PDB entry 5YFP | electron microscopy, 4.40 A resolution (low resolution: residue-level contacts below are approximate; hydrogen-bond / salt-bridge calls are withheld) | chains B and D of the 8 polymer chains in the assembly

Chain B:
Protein: Exocyst complex component SEC5
From: Saccharomyces cerevisia S288c
UniProt: P89102 (SEC5_YEAST); residues 1-971 here = UniProt positions 1-971
Sequence (971 residues; each row starts with the number of its first residue):
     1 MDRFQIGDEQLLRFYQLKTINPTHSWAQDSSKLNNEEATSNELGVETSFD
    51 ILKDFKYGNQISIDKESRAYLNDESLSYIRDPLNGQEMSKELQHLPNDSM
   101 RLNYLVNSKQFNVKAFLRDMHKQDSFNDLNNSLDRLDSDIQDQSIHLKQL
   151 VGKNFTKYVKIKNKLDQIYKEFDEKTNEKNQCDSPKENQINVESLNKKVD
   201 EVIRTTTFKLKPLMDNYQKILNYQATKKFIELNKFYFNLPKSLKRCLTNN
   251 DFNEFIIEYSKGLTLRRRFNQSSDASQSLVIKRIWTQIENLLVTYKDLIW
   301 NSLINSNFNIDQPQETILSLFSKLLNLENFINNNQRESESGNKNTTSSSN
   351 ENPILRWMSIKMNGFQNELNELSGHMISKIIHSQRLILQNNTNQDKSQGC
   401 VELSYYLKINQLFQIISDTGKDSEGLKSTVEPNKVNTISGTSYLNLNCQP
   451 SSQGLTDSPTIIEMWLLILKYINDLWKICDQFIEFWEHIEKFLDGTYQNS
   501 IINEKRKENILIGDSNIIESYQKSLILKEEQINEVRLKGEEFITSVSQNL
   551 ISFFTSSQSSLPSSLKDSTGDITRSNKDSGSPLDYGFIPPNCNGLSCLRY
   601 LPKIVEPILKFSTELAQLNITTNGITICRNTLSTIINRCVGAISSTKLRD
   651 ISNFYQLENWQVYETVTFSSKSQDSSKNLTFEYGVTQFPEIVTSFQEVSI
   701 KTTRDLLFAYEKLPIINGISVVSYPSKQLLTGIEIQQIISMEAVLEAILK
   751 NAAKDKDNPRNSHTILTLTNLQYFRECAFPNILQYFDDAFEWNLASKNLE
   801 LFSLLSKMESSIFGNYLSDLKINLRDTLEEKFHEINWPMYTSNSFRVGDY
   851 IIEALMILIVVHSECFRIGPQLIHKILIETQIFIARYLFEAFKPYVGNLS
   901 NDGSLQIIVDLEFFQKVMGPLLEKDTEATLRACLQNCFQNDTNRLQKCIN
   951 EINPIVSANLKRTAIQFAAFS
Disordered / not traced: 33-64, 332-342

Chain D:
Protein: Exocyst complex component SEC8
From: Saccharomyces cerevisia S288c
UniProt: P32855 (SEC8_YEAST); residues 1-1065 here = UniProt positions 1-1065
Sequence (1065 residues; row label = number of the first residue in the row):
     1 MDYLKPAQKGRRRGLSINSLSETQQSAMNSSLDHLQNDLNRINLQWNRIL
    51 SDNTNPLELALAFLDDTSVGLGHRYEEFNQLKSQIGSHLQDVVNEHSQVF
   101 NTNVASYGKAVSSIMQAQEQTLNLKNCLKEANEKITTDKGSLQELNDNNL
   151 KYTKMIDVLVNIEELLQIPEKIEENIRKENFHQVQILLERGFILMNNKSL
   201 KTVEILKPINQQLELQEHLLFNNLIEEIHDIMYSKSNKTNFTRVTNNDIF
   251 KIISISHNGFTSLENYLYNIVNIDIMEHSKTINKNLEQFIHDQSLNKGNI
   301 MLQENAATQAPLAPSRNQENEGFNRIGFLLKTINNINKLPVAFNIITERA
   351 KEEIHNIIVKSTESIRSKHPSLLKMATSLKNDNHFGLPVQDILSIILREC
   401 FWEIFLKLLYAIQCHRAIFEMSNILQPTSSAKPAFKFNKIWGKLLDEIEL
   451 LLVRYINDPELISSNNGSIKPINGATNNAPTLPKRKNPKIFSLEYNIEDN
   501 SSVKDQAFELKALLKDIFPGFSVSSNMDLDSIYVKDESFEQDEPLVPPSV
   551 FNMKVILDPFLLFTQSTSTIVPSVLTQNTISSLTFFDDYMNKSFLPKIQM
   601 TMDYLFTVEVESNNPYALELSDENHNIFKTALDFQRLFYNLLNVFNTANT
   651 FREKISYCILDLLNHFYNYYLGLFNSLIGTSDRHLTRKIITAWLQNGILM
   701 DQEQKILNGDETLFHEESIELFKEIPHFYQAGKGLSKSDLFNNLTLDTIL
   751 QFSASVLWILNWLPGLKKAINIDEVSQEPMLDADRLRSSWTFSESMDLNY
   801 SNPSSSPNSLGNLKILLDDKASKKFDETIDGFKTLKFKLITILRFNIRAL
   851 CIYDIGSFFQNTKIWNMDVGSIELDQNIASLISELRRTESKLKQQLPEKE
   901 KNSIFIGLDIVNNYALIKGAKSIKVLNHNGIKKMLRNVNVLQHAYRNLSS
   951 EPSKINMNVTMNFYSLCGSSEAELFEYIKDNELPHCSVEDLKTILRLQFS
  1001 EEMHRQLKRQSTSSTKGSIKPSNKRYTEALEKLSNLEKEQSKEGARTKIG
  1051 KLKSKLNAVHTANEK
Disordered / not traced: 1-21, 298-317, 475-497, 527-545, 1010-1037

Interface between chain B and chain D:
Pairs across the interface (35):
  Lys-109(B) with Asn-101(D)
  Phe-126(B) with Glu-22(D)
  Leu-129(B) with Glu-22(D); Thr-23(D); Gln-24(D)
  Leu-133(B) with Gln-24(D); Gln-25(D)
  Leu-136(B) with Ser-26(D)
  Asp-137(B) with Ala-27(D)
  Ile-140(B) with Ala-27(D); Asp-91(D)
  Gln-143(B) with Gln-90(D)
  Ser-144(B) with Gln-90(D); Asp-91(D)
  Leu-147(B) with Leu-89(D); Gln-90(D); Val-93(D)
  Lys-148(B) with Gly-86(D); Leu-89(D); Gln-90(D)
  Val-151(B) with Val-93(D)
  Gly-152(B) with Lys-82(D); Gly-86(D); Leu-89(D); Val-93(D)
  Lys-153(B) with Lys-82(D)
  Phe-155(B) with Leu-81(D); Lys-82(D)
  Ile-161(B) with His-96(D); Ser-97(D)
  Lys-164(B) with Asn-103(D)
  Leu-165(B) with Val-99(D); Asn-103(D)
  Phe-172(B) with Ser-106(D)
  Lys-175(B) with Ser-106(D)
Interface residues without a listed pair, chain B (26 interface residues in all): Asp-128, Asn-154, Tyr-169, Thr-392, Asn-393, Leu-466
Interface residues without a listed pair, chain D (27 interface residues in all): Met-28, Asn-29, Ile-85, Asn-94, Asn-269, Asn-812, Lys-814, Ile-815
The authors on this interface:
  - interface residues, chain D: Asn-771(D)

Overview:
26 residues of chain B and 27 residues of chain D are in contact. From the paper: the interface residue
Asn-771(D).
Here chain B is Exocyst complex component SEC5 and chain D is Exocyst complex component SEC8, both from
Saccharomyces cerevisia S288c. Entry 5YFP (Cryo-EM Structure of the Exocyst Complex) was determined by
electron microscopy.
